6MUO - chains I and M of the 13 polymer chains in the assembly; structure by electron microscopy, 3.60 A resolution.

Chain I:
Molecule: DNA/RNA
Sequence (147 nucleotides; row label = number of the first residue in the row; numbers below 1 keep their minus sign (DA-73 is residue -73)):
   -73 ATCAAATATCCACCTGCAGATTCTACCAAAAGTGTATTTGGAAACTGCTC
   -23 CATCAAAAGGCATGTTCAGCTCTGTGAGTGAAACTCCATCATCACAAAGA
    27 ATATTCTGAGAATGCTTCCGTTTGCCTTTTATATGAACTTCCTCGAT

Chain M:
Name: Centromere protein N
Organism: Homo sapiens
Reference sequence: Q96H22 (CENPN_HUMAN), isoform Q96H22-3; numbering as in UniProt (aligned over 1-212)
Chain sequence (212 residues; each row starts with the number of its first residue):
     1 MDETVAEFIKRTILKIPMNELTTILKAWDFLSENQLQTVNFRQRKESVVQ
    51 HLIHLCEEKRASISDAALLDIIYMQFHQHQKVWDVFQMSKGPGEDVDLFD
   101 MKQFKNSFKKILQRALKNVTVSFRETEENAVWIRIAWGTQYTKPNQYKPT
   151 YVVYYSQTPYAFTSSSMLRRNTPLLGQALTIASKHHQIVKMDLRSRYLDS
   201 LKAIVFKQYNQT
Disordered / not traced: 92-98
Construct notes: conflict Asp84 (Glu in Q96H22)
UniProt features mapped onto this chain:
  - natural variant: Asp84 (E84D: this construct carries the variant)
  - mutagenesis: Arg11 (R11A: Decreases the binding to centromeres), Arg196 (R196A: Decreases the binding to centromeres)

Interface between chain I and chain M:
Contacting residue pairs - 12 pairs, chain I then chain M:
  DG-33(I) - Arg44(M)  hydrogen bond to the phosphate
  DA-32(I) - Arg44(M)  salt bridge to the phosphate
  DA-32(I) - Lys45(M)  hydrogen bond to the phosphate
  DA-31(I) - Pro17(M)  phosphate contact
  DA-31(I) - Met18(M)  hydrogen bond to the phosphate
  DA-22(I) - Lys148(M)  phosphate contact
  DA-22(I) - Met167(M)  sugar contact
  DA-22(I) - Leu168(M)  phosphate contact
  DA-22(I) - Arg169(M)  hydrogen bond to the phosphate
  DT-21(I) - Leu168(M)  phosphate contact
  DT-21(I) - Arg169(M)  phosphate contact
  DT-21(I) - Arg170(M)  salt bridge to the phosphate
Interface residues without a listed pair, chain I (7 interface residues in all): DC-23, DC-20

Overview:
7 residues of chain I face 9 of chain M across their interface, with 4 hydrogen bonds and 2 salt bridges.
Polar pairs include DG-33(I)-Arg44(M), DA-32(I)-Lys45(M) and DA-31(I)-Met18(M). UniProt lists 2 mutagenesis
sites on chain M.
Here chain I is DNA/RNA and chain M is Centromere protein N (Homo sapiens). Entry 6MUO (CENP-A nucleosome
bound by two copies of CENP-C(CD) and one copy CENP-N(NT)) was determined by electron microscopy, deposited
together with 6MUP.
